Entry 8ZGU (X-ray diffraction, 3.51 A resolution); this record covers chains A and H of the 3 polymer chains in the assembly.

# Chain A
Name: Envelopment polyprotein
Organism: Orthohantavirus hantanense
UniProt: A0A077D153 (A0A077D153_9VIRU); residues 22-371 here = UniProt positions 22-371
Chain sequence (350 residues; numbered 22 to 371; the number before each row is that of its first residue):
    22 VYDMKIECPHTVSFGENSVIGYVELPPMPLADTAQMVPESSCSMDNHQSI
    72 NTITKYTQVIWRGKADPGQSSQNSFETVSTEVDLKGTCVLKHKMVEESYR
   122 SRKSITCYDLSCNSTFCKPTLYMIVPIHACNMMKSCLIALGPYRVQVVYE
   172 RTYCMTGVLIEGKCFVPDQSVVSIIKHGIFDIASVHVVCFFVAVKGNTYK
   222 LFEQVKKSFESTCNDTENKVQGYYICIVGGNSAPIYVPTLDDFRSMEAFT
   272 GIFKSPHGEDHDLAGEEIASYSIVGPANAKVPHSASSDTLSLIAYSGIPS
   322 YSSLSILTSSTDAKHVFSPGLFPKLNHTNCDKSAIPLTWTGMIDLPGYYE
Unresolved in the structure: 85-96, 192-199
Disulfides: C29-C151, C63-C157, C109-C128, C133-C138, C175-C185, C210-C247, C234-C351

# Chain H
Name: AH100 heavy chain
Organism: Homo sapiens
Chain sequence (225 residues; row label = number of the first residue in the row):
     1 QVQLLESGPGLVKPSQTLSLTCTVSGDSISSGGFYWSWIRQHPGKGLEWI
    51 GYISYSGSTYYNPSLKSRVTISVDTSKNQFSLKLSSVTAADTAVYYCARG
   101 DSSGYNPLNWFDPWGQGTLVTVSSASTKGPSVFPLAPSSKSTSGGTAALG
   151 CLVKDYFPEPVTVSWNSGALTSGVHTFPAVLQSSGLYSLSSVVTVPSSSL
   201 GTQTYICNVNHKPSNTKVDKKVEPK
Disulfides: C22-C97, C151-C207

# How chain A and chain H interact
Pairs across the interface - 31 pairs, chain A then chain H:
  E37(A) - Y105(H)
  Q69(A) - Y55(H)  hydrogen bond
  H113(A) - G32(H)
  H113(A) - G33(H)
  H113(A) - F34(H)
  H113(A) - D101(H)  salt bridge
  K114(A) - G33(H)  hydrogen bond (side chain-backbone)
  K114(A) - Y35(H)
  K114(A) - D101(H)  salt bridge
  K114(A) - S102(H)  hydrogen bond
  V116(A) - Y105(H)
  E117(A) - G104(H)
  E117(A) - Y105(H)
  E118(A) - Y55(H)
  Y120(A) - Y105(H)
  R121(A) - Y35(H)  hydrogen bond
  R121(A) - Y105(H)
  V215(A) - F34(H)  hydrophobic
  K216(A) - V2(H)
  K216(A) - G26(H)  hydrogen bond (side chain-backbone)
  K216(A) - D27(H)  salt bridge
  K216(A) - R99(H)  hydrogen bond (backbone-side chain)
  G217(A) - R99(H)
  N218(A) - D112(H)  hydrogen bond (backbone-side chain)
  T219(A) - W110(H)
  T219(A) - D112(H)
  Y220(A) - D101(H)  hydrogen bond
  Y220(A) - W110(H)
  P255(A) - Y105(H)  hydrophobic
  Y257(A) - S103(H)
  Y257(A) - G104(H)  hydrogen bond (side chain-backbone)
Interface residues without a listed pair, chain A (19 interface residues in all): K112, D333
Interface residues without a listed pair, chain H (18 interface residues in all): S28, S31

# Overview
Chain A and chain H form an interface of 19 and 18 residues respectively; the contacts include 9 hydrogen
bonds and 3 salt bridges. Polar contacts include H113(A)-D101(H), K114(A)-D101(H) and K216(A)-D27(H).
Here chain A is Envelopment polyprotein (Orthohantavirus hantanense) and chain H is AH100 heavy chain (Homo
sapiens). Entry 8ZGU (Crystal structural of HTNV Gn and AH100 Fab) was determined by X-ray diffraction.
